Entry 9KI1 (electron microscopy, 3.30 A resolution); this record covers chains U and W of the 60 polymer chains in the assembly.

Chain U:
Molecule: Baseplate hub protein gp44
Organism: Escherichia phage Mu
UniProtKB: P08558 (BP44_BPMU); residues 1-379 here = UniProt positions 1-379
Sequence (379 residues; numbered 1 to 379; the number before each row is that of its first residue):
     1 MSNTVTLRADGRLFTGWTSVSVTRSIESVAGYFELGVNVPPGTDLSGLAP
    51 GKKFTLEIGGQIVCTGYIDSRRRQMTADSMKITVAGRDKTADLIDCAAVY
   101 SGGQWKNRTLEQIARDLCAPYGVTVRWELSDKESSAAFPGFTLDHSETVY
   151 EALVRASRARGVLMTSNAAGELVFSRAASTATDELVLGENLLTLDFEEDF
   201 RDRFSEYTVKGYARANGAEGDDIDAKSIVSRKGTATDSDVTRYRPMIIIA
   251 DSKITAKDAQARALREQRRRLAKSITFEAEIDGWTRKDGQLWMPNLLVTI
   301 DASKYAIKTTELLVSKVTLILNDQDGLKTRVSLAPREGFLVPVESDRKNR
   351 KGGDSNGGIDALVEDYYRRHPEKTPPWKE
Unresolved in the structure: 1-2, 348-356, 378-379
Curated features (UniProtKB/Swiss-Prot):
  - DNA-binding region: Val209 to Ile228 (H-T-H motif)

Chain W:
Molecule: Baseplate puncturing device gp45
Organism: Escherichia phage Mu
UniProtKB: Q9T1V4 (BP45_BPMU); numbering as in UniProt (aligned over 1-197)
Sequence (197 residues; numbered 1 to 197; the number before each row is that of its first residue):
     1 MERVNDSALNRLLTPLMRRVRLMLARAVVNVINDGRKVQNLQVGLLDDEE
    51 SDEVERLQNYGHFSVPLPGAEALIACVGAQRDQGIAVVVEDRRYRPTNLE
   101 PGDAGIYHHEGHRIRLTKDGRCIITCKTVEVYADESMTVDTPRTTFTGDV
   151 EIQKGLGVKGKSQFDSNITAPDAIINGKSTDKHIHRGDSGGTTGPMQ
Unresolved in the structure: 1-2, 197
Curated features (UniProtKB/Swiss-Prot):
  - binding site (Fe cation): His183, His185
  - binding site (Ca(2+)): Asp188, Ser189
  - binding site (chloride): Asp188
  - mutagenesis: Asp188 (D188A: Loss of membrane-binding ability)
Bound ions: Fe ion: His183 (shared with 1 residue of chain V; 1 residue of chain X); Ca2+: Ser189 (shared with 1 residue of chain V; 1 residue of chain X)

Chain U / chain W interface:
Contacting residue pairs (37):
  Asp95(U) - Arg11(W)  salt bridge
  Tyr100(U) - Asp48(W)
  Ser101(U) - Asp48(W)
  Gln104(U) - Ser51(W)
  Gln104(U) - Asp52(W)  hydrogen bond (side chain-backbone)
  Lys106(U) - Asp52(W)  salt bridge
  Lys106(U) - Glu53(W)  salt bridge
  Gly140(U) - Asp82(W)
  Thr142(U) - Arg81(W)
  Thr142(U) - Asp82(W)
  Leu143(U) - Glu49(W)
  Asp144(U) - Leu22(W)
  Asp144(U) - Gln80(W)
  Asp144(U) - Arg81(W)
  His145(U) - Leu22(W)
  His145(U) - Leu46(W)
  His145(U) - Asp47(W)  hydrogen bond (side chain-backbone)
  His145(U) - Glu49(W)  salt bridge
  Ser146(U) - Arg18(W)  hydrogen bond (backbone-side chain)
  Glu147(U) - Arg18(W)
  Glu147(U) - Arg19(W)  salt bridge
  Glu151(U) - Pro15(W)
  Glu151(U) - Arg18(W)  salt bridge
  Glu151(U) - Arg19(W)  salt bridge
  Arg155(U) - Arg19(W)
  Tyr212(U) - Val77(W)  hydrophobic
  Tyr212(U) - Gln83(W)
  Ala215(U) - Glu55(W)
  Asn216(U) - Glu53(W)
  Asn216(U) - Glu55(W)
  Gly217(U) - Asn40(W)
  Gly217(U) - Glu53(W)
  Asp221(U) - Arg36(W)
  Asp221(U) - Lys37(W)  hydrogen bond (side chain-backbone)
  Asp251(U) - Gln80(W)  hydrogen bond (backbone-side chain)
  Ser252(U) - Gln80(W)
  Lys253(U) - Gln83(W)
Other interface residues (no listed pair), chain U (28 interface residues in all): Ile94, Gly103, Arg214, Ala218, Gly220, Ala250
Other interface residues (no listed pair), chain W (22 interface residues in all): Glu50

Summary:
28 residues of chain U and 22 residues of chain W are in contact; the contacts include 5 hydrogen bonds and 7
salt bridges. Among the polar pairs are Asp95(U)-Arg11(W), Lys106(U)-Asp52(W) and Lys106(U)-Glu53(W).
Here chain U is Baseplate hub protein gp44 and chain W is Baseplate puncturing device gp45, both from
Escherichia phage Mu. Entry 9KI1 (Baseplate structure of Escherichia phage Mu) was determined by electron
microscopy, deposited together with 9LJ8, 9JOD, 9KHX, 9KHY and 9KNU.
